PDB entry 3S1M | X-ray diffraction, 3.13 A resolution | chains B and C of the 12 polymer chains in the assembly

# Chain B
Name: DNA-directed RNA polymerase II subunit RPB2
Organism: Saccharomyces cerevisiae
Notes: EC 2.7.7.6
Reference sequence: P08518 (RPB2_YEAST); numbering as in UniProt (aligned over 1-1224)
Amino-acid sequence (1224 residues; each row starts with the number of its first residue):
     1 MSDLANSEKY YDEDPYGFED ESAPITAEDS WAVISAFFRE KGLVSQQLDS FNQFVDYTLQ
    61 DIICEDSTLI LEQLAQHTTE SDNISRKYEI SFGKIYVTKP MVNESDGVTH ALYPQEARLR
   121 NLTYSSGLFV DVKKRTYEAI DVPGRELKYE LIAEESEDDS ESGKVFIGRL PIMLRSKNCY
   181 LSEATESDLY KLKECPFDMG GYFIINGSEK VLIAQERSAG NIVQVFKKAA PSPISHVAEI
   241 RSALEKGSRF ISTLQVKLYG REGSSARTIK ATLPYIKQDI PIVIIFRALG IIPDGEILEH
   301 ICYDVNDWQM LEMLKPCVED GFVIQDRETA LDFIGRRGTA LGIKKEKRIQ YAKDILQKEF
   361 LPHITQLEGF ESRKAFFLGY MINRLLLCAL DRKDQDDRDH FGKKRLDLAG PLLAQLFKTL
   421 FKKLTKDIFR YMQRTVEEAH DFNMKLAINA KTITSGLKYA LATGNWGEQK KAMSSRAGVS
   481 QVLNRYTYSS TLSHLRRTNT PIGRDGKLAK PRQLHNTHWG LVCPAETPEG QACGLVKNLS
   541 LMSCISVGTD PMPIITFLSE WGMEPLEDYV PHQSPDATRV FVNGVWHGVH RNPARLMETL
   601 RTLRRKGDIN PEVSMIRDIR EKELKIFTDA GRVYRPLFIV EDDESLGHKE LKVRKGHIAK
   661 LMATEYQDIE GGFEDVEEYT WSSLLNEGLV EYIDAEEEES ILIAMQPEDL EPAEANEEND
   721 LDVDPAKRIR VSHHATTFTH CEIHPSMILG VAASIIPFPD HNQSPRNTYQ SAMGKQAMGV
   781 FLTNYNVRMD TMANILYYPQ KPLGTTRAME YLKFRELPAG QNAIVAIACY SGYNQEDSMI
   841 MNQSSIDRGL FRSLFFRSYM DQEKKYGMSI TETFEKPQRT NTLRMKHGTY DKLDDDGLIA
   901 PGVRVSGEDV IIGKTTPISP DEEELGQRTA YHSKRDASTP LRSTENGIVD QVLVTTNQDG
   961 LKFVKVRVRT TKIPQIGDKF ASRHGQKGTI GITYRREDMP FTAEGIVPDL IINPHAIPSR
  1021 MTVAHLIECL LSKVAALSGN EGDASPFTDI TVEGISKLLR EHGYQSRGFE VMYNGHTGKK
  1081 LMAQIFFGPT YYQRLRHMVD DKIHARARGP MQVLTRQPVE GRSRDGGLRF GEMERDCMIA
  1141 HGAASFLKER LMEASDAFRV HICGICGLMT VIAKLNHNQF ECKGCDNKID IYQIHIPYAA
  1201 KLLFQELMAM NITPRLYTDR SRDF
Disordered / not traced: 1-19, 71-88, 142-163, 336-344, 438-445, 503-508, 669-677, 716-721, 920-932
Bound ions: Zn2+: Cys-1163, Cys-1166, Cys-1182, Cys-1185

# Chain C
Name: DNA-directed RNA polymerase II subunit RPB3
Organism: Saccharomyces cerevisiae
Reference sequence: P16370 (RPB3_YEAST); residue numbers follow UniProt; this construct covers 1-318
Amino-acid sequence (318 residues; each row starts with the number of its first residue):
     1 MSEEGPQVKI REASKDNVDF ILSNVDLAMA NSLRRVMIAE IPTLAIDSVE VETNTTVLAD
    61 EFIAHRLGLI PLQSMDIEQL EYSRDCFCED HCDKCSVVLT LQAFGESEST TNVYSKDLVI
   121 VSNLMGRNIG HPIIQDKEGN GVLICKLRKG QELKLTCVAK KGIAKEHAKW GPAAAIEFEY
   181 DPWNKLKHTD YWYEQDSAKE WPQSKNCEYE DPPNEGDPFD YKAQADTFYM NVESVGSIPV
   241 DQVVVRGIDT LQKKVASILL ALTQMDQDKV NFASGDNNTA SNMLGSNEDV MMTGAEQDPY
   301 SNASQMGNTG SGGYDNAW
Disordered / not traced: 1-2, 269-318
Curated features (UniProtKB/Swiss-Prot):
  - binding site (Zn(2+)): Cys-86, Cys-88, Cys-92, Cys-95
  - modified residue: Ser-2 (N-acetylserine)
  - natural variant: Ala-30 (A30D: In mutant RPB3-1)
  - mutagenesis: Lys-9 (K9E: Transcript termination readthrough)
Bound ions: Zn2+: Cys-86, Cys-88, Cys-92, Cys-95

# Interface between chain B and chain C
Contacting residue pairs (75):
  Asn-786(B) / Val-57(C)
  Tyr-797(B) / Glu-61(C)
  Tyr-797(B) / Phe-62(C)  hydrogen bond (side chain-backbone)
  Tyr-798(B) / Phe-62(C)  hydrophobic
  Tyr-798(B) / His-65(C)
  Tyr-798(B) / Arg-66(C)  hydrogen bond
  Ser-844(B) / Ala-168(C)
  Asp-847(B) / His-65(C)
  Asp-847(B) / His-167(C)  hydrogen bond (backbone-side chain)
  Asp-847(B) / Ala-168(C)  hydrogen bond (side chain-backbone)
  Arg-848(B) / His-65(C)
  Arg-848(B) / Ala-168(C)
  Gly-849(B) / His-65(C)
  Arg-852(B) / His-65(C)  hydrogen bond
  Leu-854(B) / Ala-59(C)  hydrophobic
  Ile-948(B) / Glu-61(C)
  Arg-969(B) / Ala-59(C)
  Arg-969(B) / Asp-60(C)  salt bridge
  Arg-969(B) / Glu-61(C)  salt bridge
  Thr-971(B) / Glu-61(C)  hydrogen bond
  Arg-995(B) / Lys-165(C)
  Arg-996(B) / Ile-38(C)
  Arg-996(B) / Ala-174(C)  hydrogen bond (side chain-backbone)
  Glu-997(B) / Arg-34(C)  hydrogen bond (backbone-side chain)
  Glu-997(B) / Arg-35(C)
  Glu-997(B) / Ile-38(C)
  Glu-997(B) / Ala-39(C)
  Asp-998(B) / Arg-35(C)  salt bridge
  Phe-1001(B) / Arg-34(C)
  Phe-1001(B) / Phe-178(C)  hydrophobic
  Ala-1003(B) / Glu-177(C)
  Ala-1003(B) / Phe-178(C)  hydrogen bond (backbone-backbone)
  Glu-1004(B) / Glu-177(C)
  Gly-1005(B) / Ile-176(C)
  Arg-1060(B) / Lys-199(C)  hydrogen bond (side chain-backbone)
  Arg-1060(B) / Pro-202(C)
  Gly-1063(B) / Pro-202(C)
  Tyr-1064(B) / Pro-202(C)
  Gln-1065(B) / Glu-200(C)
  Gln-1065(B) / Trp-201(C)
  Gln-1065(B) / Pro-202(C)
  Arg-1067(B) / Glu-194(C)  salt bridge
  Phe-1069(B) / Trp-192(C)  hydrophobic
  Phe-1069(B) / Trp-201(C)  hydrophobic
  Val-1071(B) / Tyr-191(C)  hydrophobic
  Tyr-1073(B) / Phe-178(C)
  Tyr-1073(B) / Glu-179(C)
  Tyr-1073(B) / Tyr-180(C)  hydrophobic
  Gly-1075(B) / Asn-31(C)
  Gly-1075(B) / Arg-34(C)  hydrogen bond (backbone-side chain)
  Gly-1075(B) / Arg-35(C)  hydrogen bond (backbone-side chain)
  His-1076(B) / Asn-31(C)  hydrogen bond (backbone-side chain)
  Thr-1077(B) / Leu-27(C)
  Thr-1077(B) / Asn-31(C)
  Gly-1078(B) / Leu-27(C)
  Gly-1078(B) / Asn-31(C)  hydrogen bond (backbone-side chain)
  Gly-1078(B) / Phe-178(C)
  Gly-1078(B) / Tyr-180(C)
  Lys-1079(B) / Leu-27(C)
  Lys-1079(B) / Tyr-180(C)
  Lys-1079(B) / His-188(C)
  Lys-1080(B) / Tyr-180(C)  hydrogen bond (backbone-side chain)
  Lys-1080(B) / Asp-181(C)  hydrogen bond (side chain-backbone)
  Lys-1080(B) / His-188(C)
  Leu-1081(B) / His-188(C)
  Leu-1081(B) / Thr-189(C)  hydrogen bond (backbone-side chain)
  Met-1082(B) / Lys-187(C)
  Met-1082(B) / His-188(C)
  Met-1082(B) / Thr-189(C)  hydrogen bond (backbone-side chain)
  Met-1082(B) / Asp-190(C)  hydrogen bond (backbone-backbone)
  Gln-1084(B) / Thr-189(C)  hydrogen bond
  Gln-1084(B) / Asp-190(C)  hydrogen bond (side chain-backbone)
  Gln-1084(B) / Tyr-191(C)
  Gln-1084(B) / Trp-192(C)
  Gln-1084(B) / Trp-201(C)
Also at the interface, not in a pair above, chain B (42 interface residues in all): Thr-970, Met-999, Glu-1070, Asn-1074, Ala-1083
Also at the interface, not in a pair above, chain C (38 interface residues in all): Leu-69, Ala-173, Ala-175, Asn-184

# Overview
42 residues of chain B face 38 of chain C across their interface, with 21 hydrogen bonds and 4 salt bridges.
Polar contacts include Arg-969(B)/Asp-60(C), Arg-969(B)/Glu-61(C) and Asp-998(B)/Arg-35(C). UniProt lists 4
Zn2+-binding residues and one mutagenesis site on chain C.
Here chain B is DNA-directed RNA polymerase II subunit RPB2 and chain C is DNA-directed RNA polymerase II
subunit RPB3, both from Saccharomyces cerevisiae. Entry 3S1M (RNA Polymerase II Initiation Complex with a 5-nt
RNA (variant 1)) was determined by X-ray diffraction, deposited together with 3RZD, 3RZO, 3S14, 3S15, 3S16,
3S17 and 5 further entries.
